PDB entry 7ADR | X-ray diffraction, 1.00 A resolution | chains B and D of the 6 polymer chains in the assembly

Chain B:
Protein: Nitrogenase vanadium-iron protein beta chain
Organism: Azotobacter vinelandii
Notes: EC 1.18.6.1
UniProtKB: P16856 (VNFK_AZOVI); numbering as in UniProt (aligned over 1-475)
Sequence (475 residues; each row starts with the number of its first residue):
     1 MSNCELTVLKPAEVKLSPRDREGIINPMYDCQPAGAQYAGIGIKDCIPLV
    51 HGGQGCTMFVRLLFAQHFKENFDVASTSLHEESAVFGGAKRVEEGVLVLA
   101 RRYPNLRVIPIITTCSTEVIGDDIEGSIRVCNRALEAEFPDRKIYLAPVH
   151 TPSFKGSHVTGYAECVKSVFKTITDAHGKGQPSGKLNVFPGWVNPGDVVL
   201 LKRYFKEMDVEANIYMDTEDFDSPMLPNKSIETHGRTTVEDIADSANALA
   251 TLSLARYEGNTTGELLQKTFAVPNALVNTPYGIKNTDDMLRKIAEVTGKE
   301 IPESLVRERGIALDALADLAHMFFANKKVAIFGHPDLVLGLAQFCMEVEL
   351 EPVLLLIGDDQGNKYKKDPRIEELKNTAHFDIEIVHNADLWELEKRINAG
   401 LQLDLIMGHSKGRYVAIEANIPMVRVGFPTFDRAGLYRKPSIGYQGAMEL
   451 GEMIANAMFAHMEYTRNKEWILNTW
Not modelled in the structure: 1-10
Curated features (UniProtKB/Swiss-Prot):
  - binding site ([8Fe-7S] cluster): Cys31, Cys56, Cys115, Ser153
Metal / ion sites: fe(8)-S(7) cluster Fe: Cys31, Cys56, Cys115 (shared with 3 residues of chain A); Mg2+ site 1: Glu70 (shared with 1 residue of chain E); Mg2+ site 2: Asp314 (shared with 1 residue of chain E)
Small-molecule neighbours: fe(8)-S(7) cluster (CLF): Cys31, Pro33, Gly53, Gln54, Gly55, Cys56, Phe59, Thr114, Cys115, Ser153

Chain D:
Protein: Nitrogenase vanadium-iron protein alpha chain
Organism: Azotobacter vinelandii
Notes: EC 1.18.6.1
UniProtKB: P16855 (VNFD_AZOVI); numbering as in UniProt (aligned over 1-474)
Sequence (474 residues; row label = number of the first residue in the row):
     1 MPMVLLECDKDIPERQKHIYLKAPNEDTREFLPIANAATIPGTLSERGCA
    51 FCGAKLVIGGVLKDTIQMIHGPLGCAYDTWHTKRYPTDNGHFNMKYVWST
   101 DMKESHVVFGGEKRLEKSMHEAFDEMPDIKRMIVYTTCPTALIGDDIKAV
   151 AKKVMKDRPDVDVFTVECPGFSGVSQSKGHHVLNIGWINEKVETMEKEIT
   201 SEYTMNFIGDFNIQGDTQLLQTYWDRLGIQVVAHFTGNGTYDDLRCMHQA
   251 QLNVVNCARSSGYIANELKKRYGIPRLDIDSWGFNYMAEGIRKICAFFGI
   301 EEKGEELIAEEYAKWKPKLDWYKERLQGKKMAIWTGGPRLWHWTKSVEDD
   351 LGVQVVAMSSKFGHEEDFEKVIARGKEGTYYIDDGNELEFFEIIDLVKPD
   401 VIFTGPRVGELVKKLHIPYVNGHGYHNGPYMGFEGFVNLARDMYNAVHNP
   451 LRHLAAVDIRDKSQTTPVIVRGAA
Not modelled in the structure: 1
Curated features (UniProtKB/Swiss-Prot):
  - binding site ([8Fe-7S] cluster): Cys49, Cys75, Cys138
  - binding site ([7Fe-V-9S-C-homocitryl] cluster): Cys257, His423
Metal / ion sites: fe(8)-S(7) cluster Fe: Cys49, Cys75, Cys138 (shared with 3 residues of chain E); FeV Fe: Cys257, His423 (together with 3-hydroxy-3-carboxy-adipic acid, bicarbonate ion, carbon monoxide)
Small-molecule neighbours:
  - bicarbonate ion (BCT): Thr335, Gly336, Gly337, Pro338, Arg339, Leu340, His423
  - fe(8)-S(7) cluster (CLF): Cys49, Phe51, Pro72, Gly74, Cys75, Asp78, Thr137, Cys138, Gly170
  - carbon monoxide (CMO): Val57, Gln176, His180, Phe362
  - FeV (D6N): Val57, Lys83, His180, Phe211, Ile213, Cys257, Arg259, Ser260, Trp282, Gly336, Pro338, Arg339, Lys361, Phe362, Gly422, His423
  - 3-hydroxy-3-carboxy-adipic acid (HCA): Cys52, Leu56, Thr82, Lys83, Gln176, Lys361, Gly405, Pro406, His423

Interface between chain B and chain D:
Contacting residue pairs (75):
  Lys284(B) with Thr466(D), hydrogen bond (side chain-backbone); Pro467(D); Val468(D)
  Asp287(B) with Ile459(D); Thr466(D), hydrogen bond
  Arg291(B) with Val457(D); Gln464(D); Thr465(D); Thr466(D), hydrogen bond
  Ile301(B) with Ile459(D); Arg460(D)
  Glu303(B) with Arg460(D)
  Val306(B) with Ile459(D), hydrophobic; Arg460(D)
  Arg309(B) with Leu454(D), hydrogen bond (side chain-backbone); Val457(D), hydrogen bond (side chain-backbone); Ile459(D)
  Leu313(B) with Leu451(D), hydrophobic; Ala455(D), hydrophobic
  Asp314(B) with Lys413(D), salt bridge; Lys414(D), salt bridge
  Leu316(B) with Leu451(D)
  Ala317(B) with Lys413(D); Leu451(D)
  Asp318(B) with Lys413(D), salt bridge
  Ala320(B) with Leu451(D), hydrophobic
  His321(B) with Tyr419(D), hydrogen bond (side chain-backbone); His426(D), hydrogen bond; Asn427(D); Asn445(D); Ala446(D); Asn449(D)
  Met322(B) with His426(D); Asn427(D), hydrogen bond (backbone-side chain)
  Ala325(B) with Arg441(D), hydrogen bond (backbone-side chain); Asn445(D)
  Asn326(B) with Arg441(D), hydrogen bond; Asn445(D), hydrogen bond; Ala473(D)
  Met346(B) with Pro450(D)
  Glu347(B) with Pro450(D); Leu451(D)
  Glu349(B) with Asn445(D); His448(D); Asn449(D); Pro450(D); Arg471(D), salt bridge
  Asn376(B) with Val470(D)
  Thr377(B) with Val468(D); Val470(D)
  His379(B) with Arg471(D); Gly472(D); Ala473(D)
  Tyr444(B) with Ile459(D)
  Lys468(B) with Gln214(D), hydrogen bond; Gly428(D), hydrogen bond (side chain-backbone)
  Glu469(B) with His91(D), salt bridge
  Trp470(B) with Arg84(D); Pro86(D); His91(D); Met94(D), hydrophobic; Gln214(D)
  Ile471(B) with Arg84(D), hydrogen bond (backbone-side chain); Gln214(D); His426(D)
  Asn473(B) with His81(D); Thr82(D); Lys83(D), hydrogen bond (side chain-backbone); Arg84(D), hydrogen bond
  Thr474(B) with Thr82(D); Arg84(D), hydrogen bond; Pro406(D); Asn421(D)
  Trp475(B) with Arg84(D); Glu410(D)
Also at the interface, not in a pair above, chain B (34 interface residues in all): Ile283, Leu290, Val348
Also at the interface, not in a pair above, chain D (40 interface residues in all): Asp442, Asp458

In short:
34 residues of chain B face 40 of chain D across their interface, with 17 hydrogen bonds and 5 salt bridges.
Polar pairs include Asp314(B)-Lys413(D), Asp314(B)-Lys414(D) and Asp318(B)-Lys413(D). Ligands of chain B:
fe(8)-S(7) cluster.
Chain B is Nitrogenase vanadium-iron protein beta chain and chain D is Nitrogenase vanadium-iron protein alpha
chain, both from Azotobacter vinelandii; the structure, CO bound as bridging ligand at the active site of
vanadium nitrogenase VFe protein, was determined by X-ray diffraction (same publication as 7ADY).
